Entry 1DI2 (X-ray diffraction, 1.90 A resolution); this record covers chains D and A of the 4 polymer chains in the assembly.

Chain D:
Molecule: 10-nt RNA strand
Sequence (10 nucleotides; each row starts with the number of its first residue):
    11 GGCGCGCGCC

Chain A:
Name: Double stranded RNA binding protein A
From: Xenopus laevis
Notes: fragment: second dsrna binding domain
UniProt: Q91836 (TRBP_XENLA); numbering as in UniProt (aligned over 112-180)
Chain sequence (69 residues; numbered 112 to 180; the number before each row is that of its first residue):
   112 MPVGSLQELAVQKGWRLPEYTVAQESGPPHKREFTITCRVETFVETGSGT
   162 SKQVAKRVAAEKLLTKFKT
Construct notes: engineered mutation Met112 (Asn in Q91836)

How chain D and chain A interact:
Pairs across the interface (11; chain D residue first):
  G16(D) - Pro140(A)  hydrogen bond to the base
  G16(D) - His141(A)  hydrogen bond to the sugar
  C17(D) - Pro140(A)  sugar contact
  C17(D) - Arg143(A)  sugar contact
  C17(D) - Phe145(A)  sugar contact
  C17(D) - Thr161(A)  sugar contact
  C17(D) - Ser162(A)  phosphate contact
  G18(D) - Phe145(A)  sugar contact
  G18(D) - Ser162(A)  phosphate contact
  G18(D) - Lys163(A)  hydrogen bond to the phosphate
  C19(D) - Lys163(A)  salt bridge to the phosphate
Interface residues without a listed pair, chain A (8 interface residues in all): Gln164

In short:
The interface between chain D and chain A involves 4 residues on one side and 8 on the other; the contacts
include 3 hydrogen bonds and 1 salt bridge. Polar pairs include G16(D)-Pro140(A), G16(D)-His141(A) and
G18(D)-Lys163(A).
Chain D is a 10-nt RNA strand and chain A is Double stranded RNA binding protein A (Xenopus laevis); the
structure, Crystal structure of a dsrna-binding domain complexed with dsrna: molecular basis of
double-stranded RNA-protein interactions, was determined by X-ray diffraction.
